PDB entry 4R38 | X-ray diffraction, 1.60 A resolution | chain A

== Chain A ==
Protein: Blue-light-activated histidine kinase 2
Organism: Erythrobacter litoralis HTCC2594
Notes: EC 2.7.13.3; fragment: N-terminal LOV domain
UniProt: Q2NB77 (LVHK2_ERYLH); residue numbers follow UniProt; this construct covers 1-134
Amino-acid sequence (140 residues; numbered -5 to 134; the number before each row is that of its first residue; numbers below 1 keep their minus sign (Gly-5 is residue -5)):
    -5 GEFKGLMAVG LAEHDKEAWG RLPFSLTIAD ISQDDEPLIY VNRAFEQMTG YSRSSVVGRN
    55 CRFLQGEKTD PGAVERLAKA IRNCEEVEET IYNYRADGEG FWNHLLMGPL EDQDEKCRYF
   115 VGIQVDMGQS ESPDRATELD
Not modelled in the structure: -5 to 14, 124-134
Cystine bridges: Cys78-Cys111
Sequence notes: expression tag (-5 to 0)
Ligand contacts: riboflavin (RBF): Thr21, Ile22, Ala23, Ile25, Asn54, Cys55, Arg56, Leu58, Gln59, Val68, Leu71, Ala72, Ile75, Ile85, Asn87, Asn97, Leu99, Met101, Phe114, Val115, Gly116, Gln118
Swiss-Prot annotation at these positions:
  - modified residue: Cys55 (S-4a-FMN cysteine)
From the paper describing this entry:
  - binding site for riboflavin: Gln118 (citing earlier work)
  - mutagenesis - C55A: decreased signaling in response to lit conditions
  - mutagenesis - G102K, V115A: increased catalytic activity
  - mutagenesis - V115A: abolished signaling
  - mutagenesis - V119A: decreased catalytic activity
  - specificity-determining residues: Ala72 (proposed by the authors, not directly observed)
  - mutagenesis - G102K: increased signaling

== Summary ==
Bound to chain A: riboflavin. From the paper: a binding site for riboflavin at Gln118; G102K and V115A
increase catalytic activity; 4 substitutions were tested in all.
Chain A is Blue-light-activated histidine kinase 2 (Erythrobacter litoralis HTCC2594); the structure, LOV
domain from Erythrobacter litoralis EL346 blue-light activated histidine kinase, was determined by X-ray
diffraction (same publication as 4R39 and 4R3A).
